Entry 6M71 (electron microscopy, 2.90 A resolution); this record covers chains C and D of the 4 polymer chains in the assembly.

Chain C:
Name: Non-structural protein 7
Organism: Severe acute respiratory syndrome coronavirus 2
UniProt: P0DTD1 (R1AB_SARS2); residues 1-83 here correspond to UniProt positions 3860-3942 (UniProt number = residue number + 3859)
Amino-acid sequence (83 residues; row label = number of the first residue in the row):
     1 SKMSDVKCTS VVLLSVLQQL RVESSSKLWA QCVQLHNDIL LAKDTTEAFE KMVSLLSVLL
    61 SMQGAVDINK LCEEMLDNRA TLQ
Unresolved in the structure: 1, 72-83

Chain D:
Name: Non-structural protein 8
Organism: Severe acute respiratory syndrome coronavirus 2
UniProt: P0DTD1 (R1AB_SARS2); residues 1-198 here correspond to UniProt positions 3943-4140 (UniProt number = residue number + 3942)
Amino-acid sequence (198 residues; row label = number of the first residue in the row):
     1 AIASEFSSLP SYAAFATAQE AYEQAVANGD SEVVLKKLKK SLNVAKSEFD RDAAMQRKLE
    61 KMADQAMTQM YKQARSEDKR AKVTSAMQTM LFTMLRKLDN DALNNIINNA RDGCVPLNII
   121 PLTTAAKLMV VIPDYNTYKN TCDGTTFTYA SALWEIQQVV DADSKIVQLS EISMDNSPNL
   181 AWPLIVTALR ANSAVKLQ
Unresolved in the structure: 1-83, 123-128, 133-198

Chain C / chain D interface:
Pairs across the interface (35; chain C residue first):
  Lys-2(C) with Lys-97(D); Leu-98(D)
  Asp-5(C) with Leu-98(D)
  Cys-8(C) with Met-94(D)
  Thr-9(C) with Met-94(D); Leu-98(D)
  Val-12(C) with Met-90(D), hydrophobic; Leu-91(D), hydrophobic; Met-94(D), hydrophobic
  Leu-13(C) with Leu-91(D), hydrophobic
  Val-16(C) with Met-87(D), hydrophobic; Gln-88(D); Leu-91(D), hydrophobic
  Phe-49(C) with Asn-100(D); Leu-103(D)
  Met-52(C) with Leu-103(D), hydrophobic
  Val-53(C) with Leu-103(D), hydrophobic; Ile-106(D), hydrophobic
  Ser-54(C) with Leu-122(D)
  Leu-56(C) with Leu-95(D), hydrophobic
  Ser-57(C) with Ile-119(D); Ile-120(D), hydrogen bond (side chain-backbone)
  Val-58(C) with Ile-119(D), hydrophobic
  Leu-60(C) with Ile-106(D), hydrophobic; Val-115(D); Pro-116(D)
  Ser-61(C) with Pro-116(D); Leu-117(D)
  Val-66(C) with Gln-88(D)
  Ile-68(C) with Phe-92(D), hydrophobic; Ala-110(D)
  Asn-69(C) with Arg-111(D), hydrogen bond (side chain-backbone); Asp-112(D)
  Leu-71(C) with Thr-89(D); Phe-92(D), hydrophobic
Other interface residues (no listed pair), chain C (27 interface residues in all): Val-6, Ser-15, Gln-19, Gln-31, Leu-35, Glu-50, Leu-59
Other interface residues (no listed pair), chain D (25 interface residues in all): Thr-84, Ile-107, Asn-118

Overview:
27 residues of chain C face 25 of chain D across their interface, with 2 hydrogen bonds. Among the polar pairs
are Ser-57(C)/Ile-120(D) and Asn-69(C)/Arg-111(D).
Chain C is Non-structural protein 7 and chain D is Non-structural protein 8, both from Severe acute
respiratory syndrome coronavirus 2; the structure, SARS-Cov-2 RNA-dependent RNA polymerase in complex with
cofactors, was determined by electron microscopy together with 7BTF from the same study.
